7ZM8 - chains 2 and 4 of the 26 polymer chains in the assembly; structure by electron microscopy, 2.76 A resolution.

== Chain 2 ==
Protein: NADH dehydrogenase subunit 2
Source organism: Chaetomium thermophilum var. thermophilum DSM 1495
UniProt: G1DJ98 (G1DJ98_CHATD); residue numbers follow UniProt; this construct covers 1-571
Sequence (571 residues; row label = number of the first residue in the row):
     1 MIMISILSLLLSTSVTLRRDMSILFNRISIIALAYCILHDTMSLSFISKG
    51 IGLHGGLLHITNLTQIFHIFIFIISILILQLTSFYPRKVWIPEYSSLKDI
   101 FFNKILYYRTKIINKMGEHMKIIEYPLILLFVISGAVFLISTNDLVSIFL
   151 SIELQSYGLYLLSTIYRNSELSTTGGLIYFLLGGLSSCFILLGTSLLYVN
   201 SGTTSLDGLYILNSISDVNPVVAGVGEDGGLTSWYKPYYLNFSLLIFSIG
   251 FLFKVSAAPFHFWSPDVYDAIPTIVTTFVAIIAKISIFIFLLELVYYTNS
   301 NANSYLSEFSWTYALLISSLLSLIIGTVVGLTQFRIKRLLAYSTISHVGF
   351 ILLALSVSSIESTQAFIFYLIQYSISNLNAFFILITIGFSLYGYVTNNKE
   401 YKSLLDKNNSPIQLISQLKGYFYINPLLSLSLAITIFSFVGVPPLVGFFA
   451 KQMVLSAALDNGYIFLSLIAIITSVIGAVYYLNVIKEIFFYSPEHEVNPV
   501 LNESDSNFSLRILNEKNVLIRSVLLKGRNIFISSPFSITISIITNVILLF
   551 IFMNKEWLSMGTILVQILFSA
Disordered / not traced: 220-232
Ligand contacts: 1,2-diacyl-sn-glycero-3-phosphocholine (PC1): A34, I37, L38, T41, M42, I69, I73, L77, I375, I542, I543, V546

== Chain 4 ==
Protein: NADH-ubiquinone oxidoreductase chain 4
Source organism: Chaetomium thermophilum var. thermophilum DSM 1495
Notes: EC 7.1.1.2
UniProt: G1DJA7 (G1DJA7_CHATD); residue numbers follow UniProt; this construct covers 1-542
Sequence (542 residues; each row starts with the number of its first residue):
     1 MSLLYVLLIIPIIGIFLISTIDSFYPVTNTNIVLNKKFFRGFNDARQPIK
    51 YLYFSEGESFNIENKEDSFFNVSYYKKIALITTILNLIVSLIIYILFDFS
   101 NNQFQFIQENLDLSFYDIYLGVDGVSIYFVLLTTIIMPIALVSNWNSITN
   151 NIKSYLIIMLLLETLLLAVFLVLDVLLFYIFFESILPPLFILIGLFGSSN
   201 KVRASFYIFLYTLLGSLFLLLSILTMSSIVGTTYFDVLLKSSFEYTTQLF
   251 LFFGIFIAFAVKTPVWGLNSWLLRAHVESPLGGSIVLAAIVLKLSLYGVF
   301 RLILPILPQASLNLTYIVYAIGAITVLYASFSTLRTVDVKELIAYSSVAH
   351 AAIYLMGVFSNTIQGLEGAILLGLAHGFVSSGLFICAGGILYDRTGTRLI
   401 YFFRGLTQIMPLFSLFFFILCLGNAGTPLTLNFVGEFMSLYGTLERLPIA
   451 GMLASTSIIFSAAYSIYMYNRIAFGGSVSLYFIDCFRDLTKREFFILFTL
   501 VSFTVILGIYPSFVLDGLHYNISSVVYGIEPNASYLTQGGNL
Disordered / not traced: 26-68, 538-542
Ligand contacts:
  - 1,2-Distearoyl-sn-glycerophosphoethanolamine (3PE): I506, I509, Y510, F513
  - 1,2-diacyl-sn-glycero-3-phosphocholine (PC1), molecule 1: L334, I459, F460, A463, Y467
  - 1,2-diacyl-sn-glycero-3-phosphocholine (PC1), molecule 2: T407, Q408, P411, S414, L415, F418, L422, T427, P428, L429, Y469, F474

== Interface between chain 2 and chain 4 ==
Residue-residue contacts (55; chain 2 residue first):
  F422(2) - N151(4)
  F422(2) - L195(4)  hydrophobic
  Y423(2) - N151(4)  hydrogen bond
  Y423(2) - L195(4)
  F437(2) - P187(4)  hydrophobic
  F437(2) - F209(4)  hydrophobic
  V442(2) - E183(4)
  V442(2) - P187(4)  hydrophobic
  V442(2) - F209(4)  hydrophobic
  P443(2) - Y179(4)  hydrophobic
  P443(2) - I180(4)
  P443(2) - S184(4)
  P444(2) - S184(4)
  F448(2) - Y179(4)  hydrophobic
  F448(2) - L220(4)  hydrophobic
  F449(2) - Y116(4)  hydrophobic
  Q452(2) - Y116(4)  hydrogen bond
  Q452(2) - L224(4)
  M453(2) - Y116(4)
  L455(2) - L224(4)  hydrophobic
  S456(2) - L224(4)
  L459(2) - L221(4)  hydrophobic
  D460(2) - S228(4)
  L468(2) - F218(4)  hydrophobic
  L468(2) - L221(4)  hydrophobic
  I471(2) - L217(4)
  I471(2) - L221(4)  hydrophobic
  V475(2) - L210(4)
  V475(2) - L214(4)  hydrophobic
  A478(2) - L213(4)  hydrophobic
  V479(2) - F206(4)
  V479(2) - L210(4)  hydrophobic
  L482(2) - F190(4)  hydrophobic
  L482(2) - F206(4)  hydrophobic
  L482(2) - F209(4)  hydrophobic
  N483(2) - F206(4)
  I485(2) - F190(4)  hydrophobic
  K486(2) - V202(4)
  F489(2) - L195(4)
  F490(2) - F190(4)
  F490(2) - G194(4)
  F490(2) - K201(4)
  F490(2) - V202(4)  hydrophobic
  F490(2) - S205(4)
  Y491(2) - V202(4)
  I551(2) - Y116(4)
  N554(2) - S114(4)  hydrogen bond
  N554(2) - F115(4)
  N554(2) - Y116(4)  hydrogen bond (side chain-backbone)
  K555(2) - L113(4)
  K555(2) - S114(4)
  K555(2) - F115(4)
  L558(2) - F115(4)  hydrophobic
  L558(2) - Y116(4)  hydrophobic
  S559(2) - F115(4)
Also at the interface, not in a pair above, chain 2 (37 interface residues in all): V440, S467, S474, F550, F552, T562
Also at the interface, not in a pair above, chain 4 (33 interface residues in all): I118, S154, L176, L177, I191, T225

== In short ==
37 residues of chain 2 face 33 of chain 4 across their interface, with 4 hydrogen bonds. Polar pairs include
Y423(2)-N151(4), Q452(2)-Y116(4) and N554(2)-S114(4). Ligands of chain 2:
1,2-diacyl-sn-glycero-3-phosphocholine. Ligands of chain 4: 1,2-diacyl-sn-glycero-3-phosphocholine and
1,2-Distearoyl-sn-glycerophosphoethanolamine.
Chain 2 is NADH dehydrogenase subunit 2 and chain 4 is NADH-ubiquinone oxidoreductase chain 4, both from
Chaetomium thermophilum var. thermophilum DSM 1495; the structure, CryoEM structure of mitochondrial complex I
from Chaetomium thermophilum (inhibited by DDM) - membrane arm, was determined by electron microscopy,
deposited together with 7ZM7, 7ZMB, 7ZME, 7ZMG and 7ZMH.
